PDB entry 4Y7Y | X-ray diffraction, 2.40 A resolution | chains Z and a of the 32 polymer chains in the assembly

== Chain Z ==
Protein: Proteasome subunit beta type-6
Source organism: Saccharomyces cerevisiae (strain ATCC 204508 / S288c)
Notes: EC 3.4.25.1
UniProtKB: P23724 (PSB6_YEAST); residues 1-222 here correspond to UniProt positions 20-241 (UniProt number = residue number + 19)
Sequence (222 residues; row label = number of the first residue in the row):
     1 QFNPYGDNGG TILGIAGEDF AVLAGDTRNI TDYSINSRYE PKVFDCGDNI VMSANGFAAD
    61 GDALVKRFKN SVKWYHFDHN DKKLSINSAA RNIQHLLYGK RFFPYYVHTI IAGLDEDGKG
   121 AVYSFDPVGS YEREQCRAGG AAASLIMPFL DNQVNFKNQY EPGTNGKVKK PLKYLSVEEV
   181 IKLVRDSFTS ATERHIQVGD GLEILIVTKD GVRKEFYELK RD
Ion coordination: Mg2+: Thr192, Val198

== Chain a ==
Protein: Proteasome subunit beta type-7
Source organism: Saccharomyces cerevisiae (strain ATCC 204508 / S288c)
Notes: EC 3.4.25.1
UniProtKB: P30657 (PSB7_YEAST); residues -12 to 233 here correspond to UniProt positions 21-266 (UniProt number = residue number + 33)
Sequence (246 residues; each row starts with the number of its first residue; numbers below 1 keep their minus sign (Thr-12 is residue -12)):
   -12 TQIANAGASP MVNTQQPIVT GTSVISMKYD NGVIIAADNL GSYGSLLRFN GVERLIPVGD
    48 NTVVGISGDI SDMQHIERLL KDLVTENAYD NPLADAEEAL EPSYIFEYLA TVMYQRRSKM
   108 NPLWNAIIVA GVQSNGDQFL RYVNLLGVTY SSPTLATGFG AHMANPLLRK VVDRESDIPK
   168 TTVQVAEEAI VNAMRVLYYR DARSSRNFSL AIIDKNTGLT FKKNLQVENM KWDFAKDIKG
   228 YGTQKI
Disordered / not traced: -12 to 0

== Interface between chain Z and chain a ==
Contacting residue pairs - 41 pairs, chain Z then chain a:
  Gln1(Z) - Thr1(a)  hydrogen bond
  Phe2(Z) - Thr1(a)
  Phe2(Z) - Arg104(a)
  Phe2(Z) - Met107(a)
  Phe2(Z) - Pro109(a)  hydrophobic
  Phe2(Z) - Trp111(a)  hydrophobic
  Asn3(Z) - Leu133(a)
  Pro4(Z) - Arg104(a)  hydrogen bond (backbone-side chain)
  Pro4(Z) - Met107(a)  hydrophobic
  Pro4(Z) - Leu133(a)
  Tyr5(Z) - Arg104(a)
  Asn8(Z) - Val135(a)
  Asn29(Z) - Tyr137(a)
  Ser34(Z) - His149(a)  hydrogen bond
  Ile35(Z) - Arg156(a)  hydrogen bond (backbone-side chain)
  Asn36(Z) - Tyr137(a)  hydrogen bond
  Asn36(Z) - Ser139(a)
  Asn36(Z) - Arg156(a)
  Ser37(Z) - Ser138(a)  hydrogen bond (side chain-backbone)
  Tyr39(Z) - Ser138(a)
  Glu40(Z) - Arg128(a)  salt bridge
  Glu40(Z) - Tyr137(a)
  Glu40(Z) - Ser138(a)  hydrogen bond (side chain-backbone)
  Phe57(Z) - Arg104(a)
  Phe57(Z) - Leu133(a)
  Phe57(Z) - Val135(a)  hydrophobic
  Ala59(Z) - Tyr101(a)
  Ala59(Z) - Leu133(a)
  Ala59(Z) - Gly134(a)
  Ala59(Z) - Val135(a)
  Asp60(Z) - Tyr101(a)  hydrogen bond
  Asp60(Z) - Arg104(a)  salt bridge
  Asp62(Z) - Thr136(a)  hydrogen bond
  Ala63(Z) - Tyr101(a)
  Lys66(Z) - Glu94(a)  salt bridge
  Phe103(Z) - Arg104(a)
  Phe103(Z) - Ser105(a)
  Tyr105(Z) - Tyr101(a)
  Glu218(Z) - Arg161(a)  salt bridge
  Arg221(Z) - Asp160(a)  salt bridge
  Arg221(Z) - Arg161(a)
Also at the interface, not in a pair above, chain Z (24 interface residues in all): Gly6
Also at the interface, not in a pair above, chain a (22 interface residues in all): Leu132, Leu142

== In short ==
24 residues of chain Z and 22 residues of chain a are in contact; the contacts include 9 hydrogen bonds and 5
salt bridges. Polar contacts include Glu40(Z)-Arg128(a), Asp60(Z)-Arg104(a) and Lys66(Z)-Glu94(a). Thr192(Z)
and Val198(Z) coordinate Mg2+.
Here chain Z is Proteasome subunit beta type-6 and chain a is Proteasome subunit beta type-7, both from
Saccharomyces cerevisiae (strain ATCC 204508 / S288c). Entry 4Y7Y (Yeast 20S proteasome in complex with
Ac-LAA-ep) was determined by X-ray diffraction, deposited together with 4Y69, 4Y6A, 4Y6V, 4Y6Z, 4Y70, 4Y74 and
34 further entries.
